7FKC - chains A and B; structure by X-ray diffraction, 1.54 A resolution.

Chain A:
Molecule: Pre-mRNA-splicing factor 8
Organism: Saccharomyces cerevisiae S288C
UniProt: P33334 (PRP8_YEAST); numbering as in UniProt (aligned over 1836-2090)
Sequence (258 residues; each row starts with the number of its first residue):
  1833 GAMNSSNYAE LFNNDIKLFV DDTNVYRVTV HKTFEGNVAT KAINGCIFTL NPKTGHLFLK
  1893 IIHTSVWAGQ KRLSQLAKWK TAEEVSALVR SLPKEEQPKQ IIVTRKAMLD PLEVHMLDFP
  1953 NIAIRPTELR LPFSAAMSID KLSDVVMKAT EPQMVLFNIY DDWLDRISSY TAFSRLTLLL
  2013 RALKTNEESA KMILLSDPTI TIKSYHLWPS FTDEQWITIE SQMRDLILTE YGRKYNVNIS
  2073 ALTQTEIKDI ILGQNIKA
Unresolved in the structure: 2070-2090
Construct notes: expression tag (1833-1835)
UniProt features mapped onto this chain:
  - mutagenesis: Asp1853 (D1853A: Alters protein folding. Severely impaired growth. Strongly reduced growth at 35 degrees Celsius; when associated with A-1854; D1853N: Reduced growth at 30 degrees Celsius ...), Asp1854 (D1854A: Reduced growth at 30 degrees Celsius. Strongly reduced growth at 16 degrees Celsius. Strongly reduced growth at 35 degrees Celsius; when associated with A-1853 ...), Thr1855 (T1855A: Reduced growth at 30 degrees Celsius. Strongly reduced growth at 16 degrees Celsius), Thr1936 (T1936A: Reduced growth at 30 degrees Celsius. Strongly reduced growth at 16 degrees Celsius), Arg1937 (R1937K: Severely impaired growth. Reduced growth at 30 degrees Celsius. Strongly reduced growth at 16 degrees Celsius)

Chain B:
Molecule: A1 cistron-splicing factor AAR2
Organism: Saccharomyces cerevisiae S288C
UniProt: P32357 (AAR2_YEAST); aligned to UniProt positions 1-317 over residues 1-317
Sequence (308 residues; numbered -3 to 317; 13 numbers in that range are skipped by the numbering (no residue carries them; nothing is unmodelled there); the number before each row is that of its first residue; numbers below 1 keep their minus sign (Gly-3 is residue -3)):
    -3 GAMAMNTVPF TSAPIEVTIG IDQYSFNVKE NQPFHGIKDI PIGHVHVIHF QHADNSSMRY
    57 GYWFDCRMGN FYIQYDPKDG LYKMMEERDG AKFENIVHNF KERQMMVSYP KIDEDDTWYN
   117 LTEFVQMDKI RKIVRKDENQ FSYVDSSMTT VQENEL
   166 SSSSSDPAHS LNYTVINFKS REAIRPGHEM EDFLDKSYYL NTVMLQGIFK NSSNYFGELQ
   226 FAFLNAMFFG NYGSSLQWHA MIELICSSAT VPKHMLDKLD EILYYQIKTL PEQYSDILLN
   286 ERVWNICLYS SFQKNSLHNT EKIMENKYPE LL
Unresolved in the structure: -3 to 0, 166-169
Construct notes: expression tag (-3 to 0); conflict Ser166 (Leu153 in P32357), Ser167 (Lys154 in P32357), Ser170 (Asp in P32357)
UniProt features mapped onto this chain:
  - region: Leu261 to Ile282 (Leucine-zipper)
  - modified residue: Ser253 (Phosphoserine), Thr274 (Phosphothreonine)
Ligand contacts: V7L (N,N~2~-dimethyl-N-(pyridin-2-yl)glycinamide): Phe22, Gln28, Pro29, Phe30, Gln100, Met101, Met102, Val103

Chain A / chain B interface:
Contacting residue pairs (17):
  Gln1907(A) - Met195(B)
  Gln1907(A) - Leu199(B)
  Leu1908(A) - Met195(B)  hydrophobic
  Trp1911(A) - Glu194(B)
  Trp1911(A) - Met195(B)  hydrophobic
  Trp1911(A) - Phe198(B)  hydrophobic
  Asp1942(A) - Lys184(B)  salt bridge
  Asp1942(A) - Phe198(B)
  Glu1945(A) - Lys184(B)  salt bridge
  Val1946(A) - Ile189(B)  hydrophobic
  Val1946(A) - Glu194(B)
  Val1946(A) - Phe198(B)  hydrophobic
  His1947(A) - Glu194(B)
  Leu1949(A) - Lys184(B)
  Leu1949(A) - Ser185(B)
  Leu1949(A) - Arg186(B)
  Asp1950(A) - Arg186(B)  salt bridge

Overview:
9 residues of chain A face 8 of chain B across their interface, with 3 salt bridges. Among the polar pairs are
Asp1942(A)-Lys184(B), Glu1945(A)-Lys184(B) and Asp1950(A)-Arg186(B). Chain B binds compound V7L. From UniProt:
5 mutagenesis sites on chain A.
Chain A is Pre-mRNA-splicing factor 8 and chain B is A1 cistron-splicing factor AAR2, both from Saccharomyces
cerevisiae S288C; the structure, PanDDA analysis group deposition -- Aar2/RNaseH in complex with fragment
P04C10 from the F2X-Universal Library, was determined by X-ray diffraction, deposited together with 5ST0,
5ST1, 5ST2, 5ST3, 5ST4, 5ST5 and 248 further entries.
